Entry 8RRO (X-ray diffraction, 3.50 A resolution); this record covers chains C and D of the 5 polymer chains in the assembly.

== Chain C ==
Name: HLA class I histocompatibility antigen, A alpha chain
Source organism: Homo sapiens
Reference sequence: P04439 (HLAA_HUMAN); residues 1-278 here correspond to UniProt positions 25-302 (UniProt number = residue number + 24)
Sequence (279 residues; each row starts with the number of its first residue; numbering starts at 0):
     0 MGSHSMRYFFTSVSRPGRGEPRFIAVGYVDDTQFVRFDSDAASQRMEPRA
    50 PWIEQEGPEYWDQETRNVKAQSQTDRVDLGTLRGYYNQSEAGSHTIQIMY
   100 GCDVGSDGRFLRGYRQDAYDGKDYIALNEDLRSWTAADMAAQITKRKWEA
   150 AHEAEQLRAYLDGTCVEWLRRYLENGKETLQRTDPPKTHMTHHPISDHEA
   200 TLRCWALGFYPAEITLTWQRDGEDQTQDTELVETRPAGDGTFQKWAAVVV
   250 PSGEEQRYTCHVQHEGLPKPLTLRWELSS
Not modelled in the structure: 0, 275-278
Construct notes: initiating methionine (0)
Curated features (UniProtKB/Swiss-Prot):
  - region: Glu275 to Ser278 (Connecting peptide)
  - binding site (a peptide antigen): Tyr7, Thr73, Tyr84, Asp116, Thr143, Lys146, Tyr159, Tyr171
  - modified residue: Tyr59 (Sulfotyrosine)
  - glycosylation: Asn86 (N-linked (GlcNAc...) asparagine)
Disulfide bonds: Cys101-Cys164, Cys203-Cys259

== Chain D ==
Name: Beta-2-microglobulin
Source organism: Homo sapiens
Reference sequence: P61769 (B2MG_HUMAN); residues 1-99 here correspond to UniProt positions 21-119 (UniProt number = residue number + 20)
Sequence (100 residues; row label = number of the first residue in the row; numbering starts at 0):
     0 MIQRTPKIQVYSRHPAENGKSNFLNCYVSGFHPSDIEVDLLKNGERIEKV
    50 EHSDLSFSKDWSFYLLYYTEFTPTEKDEYACRVNHVTLSQPKIVKWDRDM
Not modelled in the structure: 0, 99
Construct notes: initiating methionine (0)
Curated features (UniProtKB/Swiss-Prot):
  - modified residue: Gln2 (Pyrrolidone carboxylic acid)
  - glycosylation: Ile1 (N-linked (Glc) (glycation) isoleucine), Lys19 (N-linked (Glc) (glycation) lysine), Lys41 (N-linked (Glc) (glycation) lysine), Lys48 (N-linked (Glc) (glycation) lysine), Lys58 (N-linked (Glc) (glycation) lysine), Lys91 (N-linked (Glc) (glycation) lysine), Lys94 (N-linked (Glc) (glycation) lysine)
Disulfide bonds: Cys25-Cys80

== Chain C / chain D interface ==
Contacting residue pairs - 51 pairs, chain C then chain D:
  Phe8(C) with Ser55(D); Phe56(D)
  Phe9(C) with Phe56(D)
  Thr10(C) with Phe56(D); Phe62(D)
  Val12(C) with Ser33(D); Asp34(D)
  Arg14(C) with Asp34(D), salt bridge
  Ile23(C) with Leu54(D)
  Val25(C) with Asp53(D); Leu54(D); Ser55(D)
  Tyr27(C) with Ser55(D); Tyr63(D), hydrogen bond
  Gln32(C) with Asp53(D), hydrogen bond
  Arg35(C) with Asp53(D), salt bridge
  Arg48(C) with Asp53(D), salt bridge
  Thr94(C) with Phe62(D)
  Gln96(C) with His31(D); Trp60(D), hydrogen bond (side chain-backbone); Phe62(D)
  Ile97(C) with Phe56(D)
  Met98(C) with Lys58(D)
  Gln115(C) with Trp60(D)
  Asp116(C) with Trp60(D)
  Ala117(C) with Trp60(D), hydrophobic
  Asp119(C) with His31(D)
  Gly120(C) with His31(D), hydrogen bond (backbone-side chain)
  Lys121(C) with Ile1(D)
  Asp122(C) with Trp60(D)
  Thr190(C) with Asp98(D)
  His192(C) with Asp98(D), salt bridge
  Arg202(C) with Asp98(D), salt bridge
  Trp204(C) with Asp98(D)
  Leu206(C) with Pro14(D)
  Val231(C) with Gln8(D)
  Glu232(C) with Gln8(D); Tyr26(D)
  Arg234(C) with Gln8(D); Tyr10(D); Tyr26(D)
  Pro235(C) with Tyr10(D), hydrogen bond (backbone-side chain); Asn24(D); Tyr26(D); Leu65(D), hydrophobic
  Ala236(C) with Arg12(D), hydrogen bond (backbone-side chain); Asn24(D), hydrogen bond (backbone-side chain)
  Gly237(C) with Arg12(D), hydrogen bond (backbone-side chain); Asn24(D)
  Gln242(C) with Tyr10(D); Arg12(D), hydrogen bond (side chain-backbone)
Other interface residues (no listed pair), chain C (37 interface residues in all): Thr233, Asp238, Trp244
Other interface residues (no listed pair), chain D (23 interface residues in all): Ser11, Ser28, Pro32

== In short ==
37 residues of chain C and 23 residues of chain D are in contact; the contacts include 9 hydrogen bonds and 5
salt bridges. Polar contacts include Arg14(C)-Asp34(D), Arg35(C)-Asp53(D) and Arg48(C)-Asp53(D). UniProt lists
8 peptide antigen-binding residues on chain C.
Chain C is HLA class I histocompatibility antigen, A alpha chain and chain D is Beta-2-microglobulin, both
from Homo sapiens; the structure, G12V-TCR complex with HLA-A3, was determined by X-ray diffraction together
with 8RNI, 8RO5 and 8VJZ from the same study.
